6N47 - chains B and E of the 6 polymer chains in the assembly; structure by X-ray diffraction, 2.60 A resolution.

Chain B:
Protein: Tubulin beta-2B chain
Organism: Bos taurus
UniProtKB: Q6B856 (TBB2B_BOVIN); residue numbers follow UniProt; this construct covers 1-445
Chain sequence (445 residues; row label = number of the first residue in the row):
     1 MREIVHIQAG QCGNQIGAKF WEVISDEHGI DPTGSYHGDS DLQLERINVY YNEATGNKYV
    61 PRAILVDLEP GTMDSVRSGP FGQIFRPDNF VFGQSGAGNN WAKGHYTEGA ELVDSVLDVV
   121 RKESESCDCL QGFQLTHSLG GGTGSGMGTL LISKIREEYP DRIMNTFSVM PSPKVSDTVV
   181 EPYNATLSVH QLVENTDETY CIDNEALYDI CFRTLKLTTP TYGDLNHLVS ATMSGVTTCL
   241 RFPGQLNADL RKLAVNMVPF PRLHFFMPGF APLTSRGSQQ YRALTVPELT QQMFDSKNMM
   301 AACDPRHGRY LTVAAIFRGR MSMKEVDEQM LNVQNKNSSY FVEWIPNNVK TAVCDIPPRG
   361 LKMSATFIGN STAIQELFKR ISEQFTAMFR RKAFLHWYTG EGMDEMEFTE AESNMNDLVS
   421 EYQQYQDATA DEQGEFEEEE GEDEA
Disordered / not traced: 429-445
Bound ions: Mg2+: Q11 (together with GDP); Ca2+ near E111 (its only coordinating residue here)
Ligand contacts:
  - GDP (guanosine-5'-diphosphate): A9, G10, Q11, C12, Q15, I16, D67, N99, S138, G140, G141, G142, T143, G144, V169, P171, V175, S176, D177, E181, N204, L207, Y222, L225, N226
  - KB4 (4-(2-chloropyrido[3,2-d]pyrimidin-4-yl)-7-methoxy-3,4-dihydroquinoxalin-2(1H)-one): V236, C239, L240, L246, A248, D249, K252, L253, N256, M257, T312, V313, A314, A315, I316, N348, K350, T351, A352
Swiss-Prot annotation at these positions:
  - motif: M1 to I4 (MREI motif)
  - binding site (GTP): Q11, E69, S138, G142, T143, G144, N204, N226
  - binding site (Mg(2+)): E69
  - modified residue: S40 (Phosphoserine), T55 (Phosphothreonine), K58 (N6-acetyllysine), S172 (Phosphoserine), T285 (Phosphothreonine), T290 (Phosphothreonine), R318 (Omega-N-methylarginine), E438 (5-glutamyl polyglutamate)
  - cross-link (Glycyl lysine isopeptide (Lys-Gly)): K58 (interchain with G-Cter in ubiquitin), K324 (interchain with G-Cter in ubiquitin)

Chain E:
Protein: Stathmin-4
Organism: Rattus norvegicus
UniProtKB: P63043 (STMN4_RAT), isoform P63043-3; residues 5-145 here correspond to UniProt positions 76-216 (UniProt number = residue number + 71)
Chain sequence (143 residues; numbered 3 to 145; the number before each row is that of its first residue):
     3 MADMEVIELN KCTSGQSFEV ILKPPSFDGV PEFNASLPRR RDPSLEEIQK KLEAAEERRK
    63 YQEAELLKHL AEKREHEREV IQKAIEENNN FIKMAKEKLA QKMESNKENR EAHLAAMLER
   123 LQEKDKHAEE VRKNKELKEE ASR
Disordered / not traced: 3-5, 30-42, 143-145
Construct notes: expression tag (3-4)
Bound ions: Ca2+ near D44 (its only coordinating residue here)
Swiss-Prot annotation at these positions:
  - modified residue: S19 (Phosphoserine)

Chain B / chain E interface:
Residue-residue contacts (21; chain B residue first):
  Y106(B) - H78(E)  hydrogen bond
  Y106(B) - E79(E)
  Y106(B) - V82(E)  hydrophobic
  Y106(B) - I83(E)
  L150(B) - E79(E)
  S153(B) - R76(E)  hydrogen bond
  K154(B) - R76(E)
  K154(B) - E79(E)  salt bridge
  R156(B) - L68(E)
  E157(B) - L69(E)
  E157(B) - L72(E)
  E157(B) - R76(E)  salt bridge
  P160(B) - E65(E)
  P160(B) - L68(E)  hydrophobic
  E401(B) - V82(E)
  E401(B) - A86(E)
  G402(B) - V82(E)
  G402(B) - K85(E)
  G402(B) - A86(E)
  D404(B) - K85(E)  salt bridge
  E407(B) - H78(E)  salt bridge
Other interface residues (no listed pair), chain B (18 interface residues in all): H105, T107, E194, N195, T399, G400, M403
Other interface residues (no listed pair), chain E (14 interface residues in all): H71, A73, E89

In short:
18 residues of chain B and 14 residues of chain E are in contact; the contacts include 2 hydrogen bonds and 4
salt bridges. Polar contacts include K154(B)-E79(E), E157(B)-R76(E) and D404(B)-K85(E). Bound to chain B: GDP
and compound KB4.
Here chain B is Tubulin beta-2B chain (Bos taurus) and chain E is Stathmin-4 (Rattus norvegicus). Entry 6N47
(The structure of SB-2-204-tubulin complex) was determined by X-ray diffraction.
